Entry 4Z92 (X-ray diffraction, 3.10 A resolution); this record covers chains B and D of the 4 polymer chains in the assembly.

Chain B:
Name: Capsid subunit VP3
Organism: Human parechovirus 1 (strain Harris)
Reference sequence: Q66578 (POLG_HPE1H); residues 1-253 here correspond to UniProt positions 290-542 (UniProt number = residue number + 289)
Sequence (253 residues; numbered 1 to 253; the number before each row is that of its first residue):
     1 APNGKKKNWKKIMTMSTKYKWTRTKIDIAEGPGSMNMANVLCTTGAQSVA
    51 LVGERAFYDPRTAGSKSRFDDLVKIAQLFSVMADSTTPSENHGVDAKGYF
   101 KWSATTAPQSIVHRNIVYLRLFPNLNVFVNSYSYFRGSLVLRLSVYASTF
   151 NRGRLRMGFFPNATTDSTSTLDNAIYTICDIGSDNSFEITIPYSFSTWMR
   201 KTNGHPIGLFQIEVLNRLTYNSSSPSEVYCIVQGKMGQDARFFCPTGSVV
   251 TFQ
Not modelled in the structure: 1-14

Chain D:
Molecule: 6-nt RNA strand
Organism: Human parechovirus 1 (strain Harris)
Sequence (6 nucleotides; row label = number of the first residue in the row):
     1 AUUUUU

Interface between chain B and chain D:
Residue-residue contacts (9; chain B residue first):
  Leu41(B) - U4(D)  sugar contact
  Thr44(B) - U4(D)  sugar contact
  Arg55(B) - A1(D)  hydrogen bond to the base
  Arg55(B) - U3(D)  hydrogen bond to the sugar
  Arg55(B) - U4(D)  salt bridge to the phosphate
  Ala56(B) - A1(D)  base contact
  Tyr58(B) - A1(D)  base contact
  Tyr58(B) - U3(D)  base contact
  Arg68(B) - U3(D)  hydrogen bond to the sugar
Other interface residues (no listed pair), chain B (7 interface residues in all): Phe57
Other interface residues (no listed pair), chain D (4 interface residues in all): U5

In short:
7 residues of chain B face 4 of chain D across their interface, with 3 hydrogen bonds and 1 salt bridge. Polar
contacts include Arg55(B)-A1(D), Arg55(B)-U3(D) and Arg68(B)-U3(D).
Chain B is Capsid subunit VP3 and chain D is a 6-nt RNA strand, both from Human parechovirus 1 (strain
Harris); the structure, crystal structure of parechovirus-1 virion, was determined by X-ray diffraction.
